5YHQ - chains C and B of the 3 polymer chains in the assembly; structure by electron microscopy, 3.00 A resolution.

# Chain C
Protein: Capsid protein VP3
From: Coxsackievirus A6
UniProt: Q6JKS2 (Q6JKS2_9ENTO); residues 1-240 here correspond to UniProt positions 326-565 (UniProt number = residue number + 325)
Amino-acid sequence (240 residues; row label = number of the first residue in the row):
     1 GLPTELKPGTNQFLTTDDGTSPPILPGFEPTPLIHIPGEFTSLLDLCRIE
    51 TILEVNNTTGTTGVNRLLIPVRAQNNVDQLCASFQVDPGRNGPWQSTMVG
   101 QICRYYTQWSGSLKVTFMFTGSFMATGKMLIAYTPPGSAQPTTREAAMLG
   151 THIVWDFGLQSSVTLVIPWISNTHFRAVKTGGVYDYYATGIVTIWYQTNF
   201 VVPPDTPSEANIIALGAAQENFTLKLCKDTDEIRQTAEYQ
Disordered / not traced: 176-187

# Chain B
Protein: capsid protein VP0
From: Coxsackievirus A6
UniProt: Q6JKS2 (Q6JKS2_9ENTO); residues 1-325 here = UniProt positions 1-325
Amino-acid sequence (325 residues; row label = number of the first residue in the row):
     1 MGAQVSAQKSGTHETGNIATEGSTINFTNINYYKDSYAASASRQDFTQDP
    51 TKFTSPVLDAIKEAAAPLQSPSVEACGYSDRVAQLTVGNSTITTQEAANI
   101 VLSYGEWPGYCPSTDATAVDKPTRPDVSVNRFYTLSTKSWKTESTGWYWK
   151 FPDVLNDTGVFGQNAQFHYLYRSGFCMHVQCNASKFHQGALLVVVIPEFV
   201 VAASSPATKPNGQGLYPDFAHTNPGKEGQVFRDPYVLDAGIPLSQALVFP
   251 HQWINLRTNNCATIIMPYVNALPFDSALNHSNFGLAVIPISPLKYCNGAT
   301 TEVPITLTIAPLNSEFSGLRQAIKQ
Disordered / not traced: 1-82, 93-98, 116-120, 322-325

# How chain C and chain B interact
Pairs across the interface (63):
  Ile34(C) - Ala271(B)
  Ile34(C) - Leu272(B)
  Ile34(C) - Pro273(B)
  His35(C) - Glu106(B)  salt bridge
  Ile36(C) - Asn270(B)
  Pro37(C) - Glu106(B)
  Pro37(C) - Tyr268(B)
  Pro37(C) - Val269(B)  hydrophobic
  Gly38(C) - Tyr104(B)
  Ile49(C) - Leu247(B)
  Glu50(C) - Leu247(B)
  Thr51(C) - Ser244(B)
  Thr51(C) - Leu247(B)
  Ile52(C) - Ser244(B)  hydrogen bond (backbone-backbone)
  Ile52(C) - Leu247(B)
  Glu54(C) - Tyr235(B)  hydrogen bond
  Glu54(C) - Ser244(B)
  Gly63(C) - Tyr235(B)
  Val64(C) - Tyr235(B)
  Val64(C) - Leu243(B)  hydrophobic
  Leu67(C) - Tyr235(B)  hydrophobic
  Leu68(C) - Ile290(B)
  Leu68(C) - Ser291(B)
  Ser96(C) - Ser244(B)  hydrogen bond (backbone-side chain)
  Ser96(C) - Gln245(B)
  Thr97(C) - Gln245(B)  hydrogen bond (backbone-side chain)
  Met98(C) - Gln245(B)
  Gln101(C) - Gln245(B)
  Met118(C) - Trp253(B)  hydrophobic
  Met118(C) - Asn255(B)
  Phe119(C) - Asn255(B)  hydrogen bond (backbone-side chain)
  Phe119(C) - Arg257(B)
  Thr120(C) - Gln188(B)
  Thr120(C) - Gly189(B)
  Thr120(C) - Ala190(B)
  Thr120(C) - Asn255(B)
  Thr120(C) - Ser291(B)  hydrogen bond
  Gly121(C) - Gln188(B)
  Gly121(C) - Arg257(B)  hydrogen bond (backbone-side chain)
  Ser122(C) - Gln188(B)  hydrogen bond (backbone-side chain)
  Ser122(C) - Arg257(B)  hydrogen bond (backbone-side chain)
  Phe123(C) - Lys185(B)
  Phe123(C) - Arg257(B)
  Met124(C) - Lys185(B)
  Met124(C) - Phe186(B)  hydrophobic
  Ala125(C) - Arg257(B)
  Phe157(C) - Arg257(B)  hydrogen bond (backbone-side chain)
  Ser161(C) - Arg257(B)  hydrogen bond
  Ser161(C) - Thr258(B)  hydrogen bond
  Asp205(C) - Cys296(B)
  Asp205(C) - Asn297(B)
  Thr206(C) - Phe186(B)
  Thr206(C) - Cys296(B)  hydrogen bond (backbone-side chain)
  Pro207(C) - Phe186(B)
  Pro207(C) - Gln188(B)
  Pro207(C) - Lys294(B)
  Pro207(C) - Tyr295(B)  hydrophobic
  Pro207(C) - Cys296(B)
  Glu209(C) - Gln188(B)  hydrogen bond (backbone-side chain)
  Glu209(C) - Lys294(B)  salt bridge
  Asn211(C) - Ser291(B)  hydrogen bond
  Ile213(C) - Ile290(B)  hydrophobic
  Leu215(C) - Leu247(B)  hydrophobic
Also at the interface, not in a pair above, chain C (40 interface residues in all): Leu46, Arg66, Gly158, Gln160, Ala210
Also at the interface, not in a pair above, chain B (34 interface residues in all): Asp115, His187, Pro234, Val248, Pro267, Pro292
From the paper, about this interface:
  - specific contacts: His35(C)-Glu106(B)

# Summary
Chain C and chain B form an interface of 40 and 34 residues respectively; the contacts include 15 hydrogen
bonds and 2 salt bridges. Among the polar pairs are His35(C)-Glu106(B), Glu209(C)-Lys294(B) and
Glu54(C)-Tyr235(B). The paper describes a contact between His35(C) and Glu106(B).
Chain C is Capsid protein VP3 and chain B is capsid protein VP0, both from Coxsackievirus A6; the structure,
Cryo-EM Structure of CVA6 VLP, was determined by electron microscopy.
